PDB entry 7YGQ | X-ray diffraction, 2.04 A resolution | chains A and B

Chain A (and B):
Molecule: 3C-like proteinase nsp5
Organism: Severe acute respiratory syndrome-related coronavirus
Notes: EC 3.4.22.69; chain B of this document is another copy of the same molecule, construct and numbering; everything in this record applies to it too
UniProtKB: P0C6U8 (R1A_SARS); residues 2-299 here correspond to UniProt positions 3242-3539 (UniProt number = residue number + 3240)
Amino-acid sequence (299 residues; row label = number of the first residue in the row):
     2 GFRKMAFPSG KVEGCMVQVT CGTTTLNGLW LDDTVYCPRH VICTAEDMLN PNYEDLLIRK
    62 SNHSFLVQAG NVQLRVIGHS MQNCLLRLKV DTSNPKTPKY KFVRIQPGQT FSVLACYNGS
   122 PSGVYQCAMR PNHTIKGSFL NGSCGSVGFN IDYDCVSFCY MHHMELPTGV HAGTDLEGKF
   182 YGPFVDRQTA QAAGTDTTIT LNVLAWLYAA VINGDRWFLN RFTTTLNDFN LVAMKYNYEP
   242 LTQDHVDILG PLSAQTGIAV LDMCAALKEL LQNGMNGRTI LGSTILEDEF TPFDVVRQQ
Not modelled in the structure: 300 (chain B: 2)
Differences from the reference sequence: expression tag (300)
Small-molecule neighbours: YH-53 (HUR; N-[(2S)-1-[[(2S)-1-(1,3-benzothiazol-2-yl)-1-oxidanylidene-3-[(3S)-2-oxidanylidenepyrrolidin-3-yl]propan-2-yl]amino]-4-methyl-1-oxidanylidene-pentan-2-yl]-4-methoxy-1H-indole-2-carboxamide): T25, L27, H41, C44, M49, F140, L141, N142, G143, S144, C145, H163, H164, M165, E166, P168, H172, D187, R188, Q189, T190, A191
Curated features (UniProtKB/Swiss-Prot):
  - active site (For 3CL-PRO activity): H41, C145
Reported in the primary citation:
  - binding site for YH-53: S144, C145

How chain A and chain B interact:
Contacting residue pairs (50):
  G2(A) with G138(B); S139(B)
  R4(A) with Y126(B); Q127(B), hydrogen bond (side chain-backbone); K137(B), hydrogen bond (side chain-backbone)
  K5(A) with Y126(B)
  M6(A) with G124(B); V125(B); Y126(B), hydrophobic
  A7(A) with G124(B); V125(B), hydrogen bond (backbone-backbone)
  F8(A) with V125(B)
  P9(A) with S10(B); E14(B); P122(B), hydrophobic; S123(B); G124(B); V125(B), hydrophobic
  S10(A) with P9(B); S10(B), hydrogen bond (side chain-backbone); E14(B), hydrogen bond (backbone-side chain)
  G11(A) with G11(B); E14(B), hydrogen bond (backbone-side chain)
  E14(A) with P9(B); S10(B), hydrogen bond (side chain-backbone); G11(B), hydrogen bond (side chain-backbone)
  P122(A) with P9(B), hydrophobic
  S123(A) with P9(B)
  G124(A) with M6(B); A7(B); P9(B)
  V125(A) with M6(B); A7(B), hydrogen bond (backbone-backbone); F8(B)
  Y126(A) with R4(B); K5(B); M6(B), hydrophobic
  Q127(A) with R4(B), hydrogen bond (backbone-side chain)
  C128(A) with R4(B)
  K137(A) with R4(B), hydrogen bond (backbone-side chain)
  S139(A) with M6(B); Q299(B)
  L141(A) with R298(B)
  T280(A) with I286(B)
  T285(A) with S284(B), hydrogen bond; T285(B), hydrogen bond (side chain-backbone); I286(B)
  I286(A) with G283(B)
  E290(A) with R4(B), salt bridge
  Q299(A) with S139(B), hydrogen bond
Other interface residues (no listed pair), chain A (26 interface residues in all): L115
Other interface residues (no listed pair), chain B (29 interface residues in all): K12, L115, C128, L141, E290

In short:
The interface between chain A and chain B involves 26 residues on one side and 29 on the other, with 14
hydrogen bonds and 1 salt bridge. Polar pairs include E290(A)-R4(B), R4(A)-Q127(B) and R4(A)-K137(B). Chain A
binds YH-53. The paper reports a binding site for YH-53 at S144(A) and C145(A).
Both chains are 3C-like proteinase nsp5 (Severe acute respiratory syndrome-related coronavirus). Entry 7YGQ
(Crystal structure of SARS main protease in complex with inhibitor YH-53) was determined by X-ray diffraction,
deposited together with 7XRS and 7XRY.
